2CK3 - chains A and G of the 9 polymer chains in the assembly; structure by X-ray diffraction, 1.95 A resolution.

== Chain A ==
Molecule: ATP synthase subunit alpha, mitochondrial
Organism: Bos taurus
Notes: EC 3.6.3.14
Reference sequence: P19483 (ATPA_BOVIN); residues 1-510 here correspond to UniProt positions 44-553 (UniProt number = residue number + 43)
Amino-acid sequence (510 residues; each row starts with the number of its first residue):
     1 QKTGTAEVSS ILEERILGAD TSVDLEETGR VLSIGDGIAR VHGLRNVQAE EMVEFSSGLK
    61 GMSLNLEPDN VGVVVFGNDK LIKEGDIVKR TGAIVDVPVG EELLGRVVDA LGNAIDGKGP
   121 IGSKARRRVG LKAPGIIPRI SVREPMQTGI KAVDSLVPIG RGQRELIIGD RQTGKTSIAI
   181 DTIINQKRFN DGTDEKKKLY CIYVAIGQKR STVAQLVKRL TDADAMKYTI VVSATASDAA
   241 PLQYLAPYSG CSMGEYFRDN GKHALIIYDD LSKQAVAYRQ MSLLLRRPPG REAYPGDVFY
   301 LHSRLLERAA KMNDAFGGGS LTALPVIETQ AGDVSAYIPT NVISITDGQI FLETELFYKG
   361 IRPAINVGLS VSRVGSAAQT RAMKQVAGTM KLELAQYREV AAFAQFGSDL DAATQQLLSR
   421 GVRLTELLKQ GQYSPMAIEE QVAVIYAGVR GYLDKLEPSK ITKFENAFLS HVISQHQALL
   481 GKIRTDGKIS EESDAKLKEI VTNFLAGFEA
Disordered / not traced: 1-23
Sequence notes: cloning artifact (481)
Curated features (UniProtKB/Swiss-Prot):
  - binding site (ATP): Gln172, Gly174, Lys175, Thr176, Ser177, Gln430, Gln432
  - binding site (Mg(2+)): Thr176, Asp269
  - site: Ser370 (Required for activity)
  - modified residue: Gln1 (Pyrrolidone carboxylic acid), Ser10 (Phosphoserine), Ser22 (Phosphoserine), Ser33 (Phosphoserine), Ser63 (Phosphoserine), Lys80 (N6-acetyllysine), Lys83 (N6-acetyllysine), Lys89 (N6-acetyllysine), Thr91 (Phosphothreonine), Lys118 (N6-acetyllysine), Ser123 (Phosphoserine), Lys124 (N6-acetyllysine), Ser141 (Phosphoserine), Arg161 (Omega-N-methylarginine), Lys187 (N6-acetyllysine), Lys196 (N6-acetyllysine), Lys197 (N6-acetyllysine), Lys218 (N6-acetyllysine), Lys262 (N6-acetyllysine), Lys384 (N6-acetyllysine) and 6 more in UniProt
  - glycosylation: Ser33 (O-linked (GlcNAc) serine)
Metal / ion sites: Mg2+: Thr176 (together with AMP-PNP)
Residues lining bound ligands: AMP-PNP (ANP; phosphoaminophosphonic acid-adenylate ester): Asp170, Arg171, Gln172, Thr173, Gly174, Lys175, Thr176, Ser177, Glu328, Phe357, Arg362, Pro363, Gln430, Gly431, Gln432, Tyr433

== Chain G ==
Molecule: ATP synthase subunit gamma, mitochondrial
Organism: Bos taurus
Notes: EC 3.6.1.34
Reference sequence: P05631 (ATPG_BOVIN); residues 1-272 here correspond to UniProt positions 26-297 (UniProt number = residue number + 25)
Amino-acid sequence (272 residues; numbered 1 to 272; the number before each row is that of its first residue):
     1 ATLKDITRRL KSIKNIQKIT KSMKMVAAAK YARAERELKP ARVYGVGSLA LYEKADIKTP
    61 EDKKKHLIIG VSSDRGLCGA IHSSVAKQMK SEAANLAAAG KEVKIIGVGD KIRSILHRTH
   121 SDQFLVTFKE VGRRPPTFGD ASVIALELLN SGYEFDEGSI IFNRFRSVIS YKTEEKPIFS
   181 LDTISSAESM SIYDDIDADV LRNYQEYSLA NIIYYSLKES TTSEQSARMT AMDNASKNAS
   241 EMIDKLTLTF NRTRQAVITK ELIEIISGAA AL
Disordered / not traced: 48-66, 87-104, 117-126, 149-158, 174-205, 272
Curated features (UniProtKB/Swiss-Prot):
  - modified residue: Lys14 (N6-acetyllysine), Lys24 (N6-succinyllysine), Lys30 (N6-acetyllysine), Lys90 (N6-acetyllysine), Ser121 (Phosphoserine), Lys129 (N6-acetyllysine), Lys172 (N6-acetyllysine), Lys245 (N6-succinyllysine)

== Chain A / chain G interface ==
Residue-residue contacts - 17 pairs, chain A then chain G:
  Pro289(A) - Ile265(G)  hydrophobic
  Gly290(A) - Leu262(G)
  Arg291(A) - Ile258(G)
  Arg291(A) - Leu262(G)
  Glu292(A) - Glu261(G)
  Ala293(A) - Ile265(G)
  Ala402(A) - Asn15(G)
  Ala402(A) - Lys18(G)
  Ala402(A) - Ile19(G)
  Phe403(A) - Lys18(G)
  Phe403(A) - Ile19(G)  hydrophobic
  Phe403(A) - Ser22(G)
  Phe406(A) - Ile19(G)  hydrophobic
  Asp409(A) - Val26(G)
  Asp409(A) - Lys30(G)  salt bridge
  Asp409(A) - Arg134(G)  salt bridge
  Leu410(A) - Ser22(G)
Other interface residues (no listed pair), chain A (11 interface residues in all): Ser408
Other interface residues (no listed pair), chain G (13 interface residues in all): Arg133, Ile266

== In short ==
The interface between chain A and chain G involves 11 residues on one side and 13 on the other, with 2 salt
bridges. Among the polar pairs are Asp409(A)-Lys30(G) and Asp409(A)-Arg134(G). Bound to chain A: AMP-PNP.
Here chain A is ATP synthase subunit alpha, mitochondrial and chain G is ATP synthase subunit gamma,
mitochondrial, both from Bos taurus. Entry 2CK3 (Azide inhibited bovine F1-ATPase) was determined by X-ray
diffraction.
